PDB entry 8XWQ | electron microscopy, 4.60 A resolution (low resolution: residue-level contacts below are approximate; hydrogen-bond / salt-bridge calls are withheld) | chains B and C of the 6 polymer chains in the assembly

[Chain B]
Molecule: Guanine nucleotide-binding protein G(I)/G(S)/G(T) subunit beta-1
Organism: Homo sapiens
UniProt: P62873 (GBB1_HUMAN); residues 2-340 here = UniProt positions 2-340
Amino-acid sequence (344 residues; row label = number of the first residue in the row; numbers below 1 keep their minus sign (Pro-3 is residue -3)):
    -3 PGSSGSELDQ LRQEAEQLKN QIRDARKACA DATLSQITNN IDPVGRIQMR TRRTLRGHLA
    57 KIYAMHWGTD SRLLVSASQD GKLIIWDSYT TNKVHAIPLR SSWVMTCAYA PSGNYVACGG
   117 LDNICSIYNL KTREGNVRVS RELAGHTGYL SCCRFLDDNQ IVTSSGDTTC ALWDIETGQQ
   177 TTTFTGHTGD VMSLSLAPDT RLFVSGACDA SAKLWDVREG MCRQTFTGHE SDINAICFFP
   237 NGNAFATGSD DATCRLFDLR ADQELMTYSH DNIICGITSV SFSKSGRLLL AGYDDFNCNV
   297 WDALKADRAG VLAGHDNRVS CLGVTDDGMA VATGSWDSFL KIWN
Unresolved in the structure: -3 to 2
Sequence notes: expression tag (-3 to 1)
Cystine bridges: Cys121-Cys149
Swiss-Prot annotation at these positions:
  - modified residue: Ser2 (N-acetylserine), His266 (Phosphohistidine)
  - natural variant: Leu30 (L30F: In MRD42; uncertain significance), Arg52 (R52G: In MRD42), Gly64 (G64V: In MRD42), Asp76 (D76E: In MRD42; D76G: In MRD42), Gly77 (G77S: In MRD42), Lys78 (K78R: In MRD42), Ile80 (I80N: In MRD42; I80T: In MRD42), His91 (H91R: In MRD42; uncertain significance), Ala92 (A92T: In MRD42), Pro94 (P94S: In MRD42), Leu95 (L95P: In MRD42), Arg96 (R96L: In MRD42), 5 further natural variant entries in UniProt

[Chain C]
Molecule: Guanine nucleotide-binding protein G(I)/G(S)/G(O) subunit gamma-2
Organism: Homo sapiens
UniProt: P59768 (GBG2_HUMAN); numbering as in UniProt (aligned over 1-71)
Amino-acid sequence (71 residues; row label = number of the first residue in the row):
     1 MASNNTASIA QARKLVEQLK MEANIDRIKV SKAAADLMAY CEAHAKEDPL LTPVPASENP
    61 FREKKFFCAI L
Unresolved in the structure: 1-8, 62-71
Swiss-Prot annotation at these positions:
  - modified residue: Ala2 (N-acetylalanine), Cys68 (Cysteine methyl ester)
  - lipidation: Cys68 (S-geranylgeranyl cysteine)

[Chain B / chain C interface]
Residue-residue contacts (79):
  Glu3(B) with Ile9(C)
  Leu4(B) with Ile9(C)
  Leu7(B) with Ile9(C)
  Arg8(B) with Gln11(C)
  Glu10(B) with Val16(C)
  Ala11(B) with Leu19(C)
  Leu14(B) with Val16(C); Lys20(C)
  Lys15(B) with Leu19(C)
  Gln17(B) with Ala23(C)
  Ile18(B) with Leu19(C); Ala23(C); Arg27(C)
  Ala21(B) with Arg27(C)
  Arg22(B) with Arg27(C)
  Cys25(B) with Arg27(C); Lys29(C); Val30(C)
  Ala26(B) with Val30(C)
  Asp27(B) with Lys29(C); Val30(C); Ser31(C)
  Ala28(B) with Val30(C); Ser31(C)
  Ile33(B) with Ala34(C); Met38(C)
  Val40(B) with Leu51(C)
  Ile43(B) with Leu50(C); Leu51(C)
  Met45(B) with Leu50(C)
  Arg48(B) with Phe61(C)
  Arg49(B) with Pro60(C); Phe61(C)
  Ser84(B) with Phe61(C)
  Tyr85(B) with Pro60(C); Phe61(C)
  Cys218(B) with Gln18(C); Glu22(C)
  Arg219(B) with Glu22(C); Ile25(C)
  Gln220(B) with Glu22(C); Ile25(C)
  Thr221(B) with Glu22(C)
  Phe235(B) with Leu37(C); Tyr40(C)
  Pro236(B) with Tyr40(C)
  Asn237(B) with Tyr40(C)
  Asp254(B) with Ala33(C)
  Arg256(B) with Arg27(C); Ile28(C); Ala33(C); Asp36(C)
  Ala257(B) with Ile28(C); Ala33(C)
  Asp258(B) with Ile25(C); Arg27(C)
  Gln259(B) with Val30(C)
  Leu261(B) with Val30(C)
  Ser279(B) with Asp48(C)
  Lys280(B) with Asp48(C)
  Ser281(B) with Tyr40(C); Cys41(C); His44(C); Ala45(C); Asp48(C)
  Arg283(B) with Cys41(C); Leu51(C)
  Leu284(B) with Leu51(C)
  Leu300(B) with Met38(C); Cys41(C)
  Gly324(B) with Pro49(C); Leu50(C)
  Met325(B) with Leu50(C); Glu58(C); Pro60(C)
  Ala326(B) with Phe61(C)
  Val327(B) with Leu50(C)
  Asn340(B) with Leu50(C); Asn59(C)
Also at the interface, not in a pair above, chain B (54 interface residues in all): Leu30, Thr34, Ile37, Ala240, Gly282, Ile338
Also at the interface, not in a pair above, chain C (34 interface residues in all): Ala12, Lys32, Glu47

[Summary]
54 residues of chain B face 34 of chain C across their interface.
Chain B is Guanine nucleotide-binding protein G(I)/G(S)/G(T) subunit beta-1 and chain C is Guanine
nucleotide-binding protein G(I)/G(S)/G(O) subunit gamma-2, both from Homo sapiens; the structure, Cryo-EM
structure of ET-1 bound ETBR-DNGI complex, was determined by electron microscopy together with 8XWP and 8ZRT
from the same study.
